1YEE - chains L and H; structure by X-ray diffraction, 2.20 A resolution.

Chain L:
Protein: IGG2A fab fragment (D2.5)
Source organism: Mus musculus
Notes: antibody fragment or engineered binder
Sequence (219 residues; numbered 1 to 214 plus 5 insertion-coded residues; the number before each row is that of its first residue; a row labelled like 27A-27E holds insertion residues (27A, then the next letters in order)):
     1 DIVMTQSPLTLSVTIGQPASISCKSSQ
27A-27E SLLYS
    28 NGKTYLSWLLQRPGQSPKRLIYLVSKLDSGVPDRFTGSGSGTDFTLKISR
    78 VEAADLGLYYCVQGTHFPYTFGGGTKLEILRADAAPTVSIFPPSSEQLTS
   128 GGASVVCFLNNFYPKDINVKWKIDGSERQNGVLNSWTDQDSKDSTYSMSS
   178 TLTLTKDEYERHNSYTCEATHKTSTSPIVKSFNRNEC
Differences from the reference sequence: conflict Ile2 (Val in S16112), Ser7 (Thr in S16112), Thr10 (Ser in S16112), 25 further conflict positions vs the reference (S16112) not listed
Disulfides: Cys23-Cys88, Cys134-Cys194
Residues lining bound ligands: 4-nitro-benzylphosphonobutanoyl-glycine (PNB): Tyr27D, Tyr32, Ser34, Val89, Gln90, Gly91, Thr92, Phe94, Tyr96, Phe98

Chain H:
Protein: IGG2A fab fragment (D2.5)
Source organism: Mus musculus
Reference sequence: P01865 (GCAM_MOUSE); the construct has insertions or renumbered stretches relative to UniProt, so the offset changes along the chain: 114-152 = UniProt 1-39; 160-167 = UniProt 42-49; 169-178 = UniProt 50-59; 181-194 = UniProt 60-73; 3 more segments
Sequence (222 residues; row label = number of the first residue in the row; note: 11 numbers in that range are skipped by the numbering (no residue carries them; nothing is unmodelled there); a row labelled like 82A-82C holds insertion residues (82A, then the next letters in order)):
     1 EVKLQESGAELVRPGASVKLSCKTSGYIFTSYWIHWVKQRAAAGLEWIAR
    51 IY
   52A P
    53 GTGSSYYNVKFKGKATLTADKSSSTAYMQL
82A-82C SSL
    83 KSDDSAVYFCVRWGFIPV
100A-100F REDYVL
   101 DYWGQGTLVTVSSAKTTAPSVYPLAPVCGDTTGSSVTLGCLVKGYFPEPV
   151 TL
   154 TW
   160 NSGSLSSG
   169 VHTFPAVLQS
   181 DLYTLSSSVTVTSS
   196 TWP
   200 SQSIT
   206 CNVAHPASSTKVDKKIEP
Disulfides: Cys22-Cys92, Cys140-Cys206
Residues lining bound ligands: 4-nitro-benzylphosphonobutanoyl-glycine (PNB): His35, Val37, Trp47, Arg50, Val93, Trp95, Phe97, Tyr100D, Trp103

Interface between chain L and chain H:
Residue-residue contacts (77):
  Asn28(L) with Glu100B(H), hydrogen bond
  Lys30(L) with Glu100B(H), salt bridge
  Tyr32(L) with Phe97(H), hydrophobic; Tyr100D(H)
  Ser34(L) with Trp95(H)
  Leu36(L) with Trp95(H), hydrophobic; Trp103(H), hydrophobic
  Gln38(L) with Gln39(H), hydrogen bond
  Ser43(L) with Phe91(H); Trp103(H); Gly104(H)
  Pro44(L) with Leu45(H), hydrophobic; Phe91(H); Trp103(H)
  Lys45(L) with Asp101(H), hydrogen bond (side chain-backbone)
  Arg46(L) with Trp95(H), hydrogen bond (side chain-backbone); Tyr100D(H); Val100E(H), hydrogen bond (side chain-backbone); Asp101(H), salt bridge
  Tyr49(L) with Asp100C(H); Tyr100D(H), hydrophobic
  Leu50(L) with Tyr100D(H), hydrophobic
  Asp55(L) with Leu100F(H)
  Leu85(L) with Ala43(H), hydrophobic
  Tyr87(L) with Gln39(H); Ala43(H), hydrogen bond (side chain-backbone); Leu45(H), hydrophobic
  Phe94(L) with Trp47(H), hydrophobic; Arg50(H); Tyr59(H)
  Pro95(L) with Asn60(H)
  Tyr96(L) with Trp47(H); Arg50(H), hydrogen bond
  Phe98(L) with Leu45(H)
  Gly100(L) with Ala43(H)
  Ser116(L) with Gly129(H); Thr137(H)
  Ile117(L) with Gly129(H), hydrogen bond (backbone-backbone)
  Phe118(L) with Leu124(H); Ala125(H); Pro126(H); Thr137(H)
  Pro119(L) with Val127(H), hydrophobic
  Ser121(L) with Tyr122(H); Pro123(H)
  Glu123(L) with Tyr122(H); Pro123(H)
  Gln124(L) with Tyr122(H)
  Ser131(L) with Leu141(H)
  Phe135(L) with Phe172(H), hydrophobic; Ser186(H); Ser187(H); Ser188(H)
  Asn137(L) with His170(H); Phe172(H); Ser188(H), hydrogen bond
  Asn138(L) with His170(H)
  Val159(L) with Gln177(H)
  Leu160(L) with Val175(H), hydrophobic; Gln177(H)
  Asn161(L) with Val175(H)
  Ser162(L) with Phe172(H); Pro173(H), hydrogen bond (side chain-backbone)
  Trp163(L) with Pro173(H)
  Thr164(L) with Thr171(H); Phe172(H)
  Ser174(L) with His170(H), hydrogen bond; Phe172(H)
  Met175(L) with Phe172(H)
  Ser176(L) with Phe172(H); Ser186(H), hydrogen bond
  Thr180(L) with Lys143(H)
  Lys207(L) with Cys128(H), hydrogen bond (side chain-backbone); Gly129(H)
  Ser208(L) with Cys128(H), hydrogen bond (backbone-side chain)
  Phe209(L) with Val127(H), hydrophobic; Cys128(H), hydrophobic
Other interface residues (no listed pair), chain L (49 interface residues in all): Ser56, Thr114, Ser127, Val133, Thr178
Other interface residues (no listed pair), chain H (50 interface residues in all): His35, Gly44, Glu46, Tyr58, Tyr102, Gln105, Asp130, Thr131, Leu138, Gly139, Thr184, Lys219

In short:
The interface between chain L and chain H involves 49 residues on one side and 50 on the other, with 14
hydrogen bonds and 2 salt bridges. Among the polar pairs are Lys30(L)-Glu100B(H), Arg46(L)-Asp101(H) and
Asn28(L)-Glu100B(H). 4-nitro-benzylphosphonobutanoyl-glycine is bound between chain L and chain H.
Chain L is IGG2A fab fragment (D2.5) and chain H is IGG2A fab fragment (D2.5), both from Mus musculus; the
structure, Structure of a catalytic antibody, IGG2A fab fragment (D2.5), was determined by X-ray diffraction
together with 1YEC and 1YED from the same study.
